Entry 6HOT (X-ray diffraction, 1.50 A resolution); this record covers chain A.

[Chain A]
Molecule: Casein kinase II subunit alpha
Organism: Homo sapiens
Notes: EC 2.7.11.1; fragment: kinase domain (residues 1-337)
UniProtKB: P68400 (CSK21_HUMAN); residue numbers follow UniProt; this construct covers 1-336
Chain sequence (336 residues; row label = number of the first residue in the row):
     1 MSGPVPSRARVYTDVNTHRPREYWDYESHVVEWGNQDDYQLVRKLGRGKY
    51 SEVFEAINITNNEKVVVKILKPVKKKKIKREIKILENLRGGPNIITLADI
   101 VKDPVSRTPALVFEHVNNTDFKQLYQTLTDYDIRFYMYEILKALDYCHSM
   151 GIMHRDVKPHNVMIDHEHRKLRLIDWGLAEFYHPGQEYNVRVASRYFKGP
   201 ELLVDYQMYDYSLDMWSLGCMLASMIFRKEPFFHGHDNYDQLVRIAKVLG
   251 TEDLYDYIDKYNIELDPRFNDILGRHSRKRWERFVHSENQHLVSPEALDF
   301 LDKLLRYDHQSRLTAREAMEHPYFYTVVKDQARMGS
Not modelled in the structure: 1-2, 331-336
Curated features (UniProtKB/Swiss-Prot):
  - region: Gln-36 to Leu-41 (Interaction with beta subunit)
  - active site: Asp-156 (Proton acceptor)
  - binding site (ATP): Leu-45 to Val-53, Lys-68
  - natural variant: Arg-47 (R47Q: In OCNDS), Tyr-50 (Y50S: In OCNDS), Asp-175 (D175G: In OCNDS), Lys-198 (K198R: In OCNDS)
Ligand contacts: Coniferaldehyde (CIY; (2E)-3-(4-hydroxy-3-methoxyphenyl)prop-2-enal): Leu-45, Ser-51, Val-53, Val-66, Lys-68, Glu-81, Ile-95, Phe-113, Met-163, Ile-174, Asp-175, Trp-176

[In short]
Chain A binds Coniferaldehyde. From UniProt: active-site residue Asp-156 and 10 ATP-binding residues.
Chain A is Casein kinase II subunit alpha (Homo sapiens); the structure, Human protein kinase CK2 alpha in
complex with ferulic aldehyde, was determined by X-ray diffraction (same publication as 6HOV, 6HOP, 6HOQ, 6HOR
and 6HOU).
